PDB entry 2OH6 | X-ray diffraction, 2.10 A resolution | chain A

== Chain A ==
Protein: Polyhedrin
From: Bombyx mori cypovirus 1
UniProtKB: O10693 (O10693_CPVBM); residue numbers follow UniProt; this construct covers 2-248
Amino-acid sequence (248 residues; numbered 1 to 248; the number before each row is that of its first residue):
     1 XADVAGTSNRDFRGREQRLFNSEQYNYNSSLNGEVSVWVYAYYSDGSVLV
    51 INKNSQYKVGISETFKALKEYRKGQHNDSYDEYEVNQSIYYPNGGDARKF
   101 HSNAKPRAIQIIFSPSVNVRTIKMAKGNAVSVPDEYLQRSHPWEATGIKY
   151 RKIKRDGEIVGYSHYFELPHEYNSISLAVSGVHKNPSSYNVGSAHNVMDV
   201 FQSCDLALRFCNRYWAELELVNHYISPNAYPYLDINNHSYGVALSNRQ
Modified residues: ACE (acetyl group) at position 1
Differences from the reference sequence: modified residue (1); engineered mutation Ser29 (Asn in O10693)

== In short ==
Chain A is Polyhedrin (Bombyx mori cypovirus 1); the structure, The Crystal Structure of Recombinant Cypovirus
Polyhedra, was determined by X-ray diffraction together with 2OH5 and 2OH7 from the same study.
